6LDR - chain A; structure by X-ray diffraction, 1.79 A resolution.

# Chain A
Name: L-tyrosine/L-aspartate decarboxylase
From: Methanocaldococcus jannaschii (strain ATCC 43067 / DSM 2661 / JAL-1 / JCM 10045 / NBRC 100440)
Notes: EC 4.1.1.11, 4.1.1.25
UniProt: Q60358 (MFNA_METJA); numbering as in UniProt (aligned over 1-396)
Sequence (415 residues; each row starts with the number of its first residue; numbers below 1 keep their minus sign (Met-18 is residue -18)):
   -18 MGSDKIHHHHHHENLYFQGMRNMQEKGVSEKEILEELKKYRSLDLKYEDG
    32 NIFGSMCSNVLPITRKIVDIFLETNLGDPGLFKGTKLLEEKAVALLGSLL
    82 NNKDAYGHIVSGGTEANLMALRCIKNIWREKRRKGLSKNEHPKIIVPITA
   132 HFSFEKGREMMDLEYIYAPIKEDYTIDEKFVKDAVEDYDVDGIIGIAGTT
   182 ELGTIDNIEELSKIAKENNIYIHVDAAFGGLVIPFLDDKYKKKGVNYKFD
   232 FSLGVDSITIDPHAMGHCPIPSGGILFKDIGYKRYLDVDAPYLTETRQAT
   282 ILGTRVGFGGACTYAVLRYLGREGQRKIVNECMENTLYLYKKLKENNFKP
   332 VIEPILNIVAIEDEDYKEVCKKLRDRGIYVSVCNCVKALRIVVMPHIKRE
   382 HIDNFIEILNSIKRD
Disordered / not traced: -18 to 1, 270-278, 364-366, 395-396
Modified residues: Lys124 ((2S)-2-amino-6-[[3-hydroxy-2-methyl-5-(phosphonooxymethyl)pyridin-4-yl]methylideneamino]hexanoic acid; LLP)
Sequence notes: expression tag (-18 to 0); engineered mutation Ala245 (Lys in Q60358)
Small-molecule neighbours: pyridoxal phosphate (PLP): Met37, Gly93, Gly94, Thr95, Asn98, His132, Ser134, Gly179, Thr181, Asp206, Ala208, Asp242, His244, Gly284, Thr285
From the paper describing this entry:
  - mutagenesis - M37F (2-fold), F133S (4-fold), F133V (4-fold), S134A (2-fold): increased catalytic activity
  - mutagenesis - H132A, Y273F, Y273W: abolished catalytic activity
  - mutagenesis - H132A: decreased binding to PLP
  - mutagenesis - T181V (10-fold): decreased catalytic activity
  - mutagenesis - V269A: unchanged catalytic activity
  - catalytic residues: Tyr273 (citing earlier work)

# Overview
Chain A binds pyridoxal phosphate. From the paper: the catalytic residue Tyr273; M37F, F133S and F133V, among
others, increase catalytic activity; 9 substitutions were tested in all.
Chain A is L-tyrosine/L-aspartate decarboxylase (Methanocaldococcus jannaschii (strain ATCC 43067 / DSM 2661 /
JAL-1 / JCM 10045 / NBRC 100440)); the structure, Structure of a K245A mutant of a Group II PLP dependent
decarboxylase from Methanocaldococcus jannaschii, in ..., was determined by X-ray diffraction together with
6LDS, 6LDT and 6JY1 from the same study.
